Entry 7D2P (X-ray diffraction, 2.07 A resolution); this record covers chains D and E of the 6 polymer chains in the assembly.

# Chain D
Protein: Endoribonuclease MazF
Source organism: Deinococcus radiodurans
Notes: EC 3.1.27.-
UniProtKB: A0A6G9BVQ8 (A0A6G9BVQ8_DEIRD); numbering as in UniProt (aligned over 1-117)
Amino-acid sequence (117 residues; numbered 1 to 117; the number before each row is that of its first residue):
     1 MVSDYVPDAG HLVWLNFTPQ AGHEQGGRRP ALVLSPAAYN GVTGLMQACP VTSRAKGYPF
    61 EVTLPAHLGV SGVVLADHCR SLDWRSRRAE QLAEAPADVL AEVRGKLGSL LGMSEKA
Unresolved in the structure: 1-3, 18-25, 115-117

# Chain E
Protein: AbrB/MazE/SpoVT family DNA-binding domain-containing protein
Source organism: Deinococcus radiodurans
UniProtKB: A0A6G9BVE7 (A0A6G9BVE7_DEIRD); residues 1-80 here = UniProt positions 1-80
Amino-acid sequence (80 residues; row label = number of the first residue in the row):
     1 MTSQIQKWGN SLALRIPKAL AQQVGLTQSS EVELLLQDGQ IVIRPVPARQ YDLAALLAEM
    61 TPENLHGETD WGALEGREEW
Unresolved in the structure: 1-50

# Interface between chain D and chain E
Residue-residue contacts (25; chain D residue first):
  Leu15(D) - Trp80(E)  hydrophobic
  Arg29(D) - Glu79(E)  salt bridge
  Ala31(D) - Trp80(E)  hydrophobic
  Pro36(D) - Leu53(E)  hydrophobic
  Ala38(D) - Leu57(E)  hydrophobic
  Tyr39(D) - Leu57(E)
  Val42(D) - Met60(E)  hydrophobic
  Val42(D) - Leu65(E)
  Thr43(D) - Met60(E)
  Thr43(D) - Leu65(E)
  Leu45(D) - His66(E)
  Leu45(D) - Glu68(E)
  Ala48(D) - Trp80(E)
  Cys49(D) - Trp80(E)
  Pro50(D) - Glu79(E)
  Pro50(D) - Trp80(E)
  Leu75(D) - Glu79(E)
  His78(D) - Glu79(E)
  His78(D) - Trp80(E)  hydrogen bond (backbone-side chain)
  Arg80(D) - Glu68(E)  salt bridge
  Arg80(D) - Trp80(E)  hydrogen bond (side chain-backbone)
  Leu82(D) - Glu68(E)
  Leu82(D) - Trp80(E)  hydrophobic
  Asp83(D) - Glu68(E)
  Arg87(D) - Glu68(E)  salt bridge
Also at the interface, not in a pair above, chain D (20 interface residues in all): Phe17, Ser81
Also at the interface, not in a pair above, chain E (9 interface residues in all): Arg77

# Overview
20 residues of chain D face 9 of chain E across their interface, with 2 hydrogen bonds and 3 salt bridges.
Polar pairs include Arg29(D)-Glu79(E), Arg80(D)-Glu68(E) and Arg87(D)-Glu68(E).
Chain D is Endoribonuclease MazF and chain E is AbrB/MazE/SpoVT family DNA-binding domain-containing protein,
both from Deinococcus radiodurans; the structure, Crystal structure of MazE-MazF (Form-II) from Deinococcus
radiodurans, was determined by X-ray diffraction (same publication as 7D28, 7D2M, 7D2N and 7D2Q).
